8YQY - chains E and J of the 9 polymer chains in the assembly; structure by electron microscopy, 3.68 A resolution.

== Chain E ==
Name: C147L
Organism: African swine fever virus
UniProtKB: A0A2X0RTW5 (A0A2X0RTW5_ASF); residue numbers follow UniProt; this construct covers 1-147
Chain sequence (147 residues; row label = number of the first residue in the row):
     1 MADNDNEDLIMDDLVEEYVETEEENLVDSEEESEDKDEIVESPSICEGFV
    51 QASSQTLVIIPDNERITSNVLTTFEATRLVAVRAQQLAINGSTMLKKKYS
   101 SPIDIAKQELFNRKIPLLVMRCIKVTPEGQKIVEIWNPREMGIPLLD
Unresolved in the structure: 1-38

== Chain J ==
Name: M1249L
Organism: African swine fever virus
UniProtKB: A0A2X0SDX8 (A0A2X0SDX8_ASF); numbering as in UniProt (aligned over 1-1249)
Chain sequence (1249 residues; numbered 1 to 1249; the number before each row is that of its first residue):
     1 MEEVITIAQIVHRGTDILSLNNEEIEALVDEIYSTLKGSNDIKNIRLIDF
    51 LFTLKDFVNHVRAEQSKLPDLSMPIEAYIRQLLVDPDVVPIVSEKKKELR
   101 VRPSTRKEIFLINGTHLAVPAEAPIEIYGLKLRLKTFSPQCFMRMAEIGS
   151 FSPETLGYVASGANLTNFIRVFMKCVDQETWKKNGEGVVVTTKENIIQFT
   201 HQYIELYKFLRSGGHSWLINRLAEEMVHRKLDREDQGSHISNIVETEEIE
   251 PEENIKRVIFFLKELSTMYSVSPVFTSGYMPLLYDLYRAGYLEVLWNPVE
   301 QKFLQHAEQREKEQMILQQVDMKLTEVITQARQYFKIMEEKIGRVQSDAI
   351 REILTMEGKVDDPNSILQEVIKACGKQEAELITTEYLNIKKQWELQEKNA
   401 CAHLKLVKQLRSGLQYAELLKVLESIRVLYKEKNNTTNWNLCKACGFKLL
   451 CPHVDMLIQLQAAEASYDTMRTKLMKFSGINKEKENNQGLIYSYFCKICG
   501 EELAHFIQEDRTADVGIIGDLNSKLRVFIWQETMKACTFIHFGKLVDVKQ
   551 FANIAVNVCLPLVYSIENIKKEEDYDPLTQLYAVIYIYAYILNLIYSSQK
   601 NKEFLTITIHGMKADSSLNAYVTFLLEKMMQQYSGIINQLSEITDQWIAN
   651 NFREAFKKIIHQNGLQGLSVQDDTKVLLTEILLDPMYDYAATVARIDGSI
   701 PMHKPRTPKEAEYEFKTVIGRTPAELLSQKEFYDKIYTSKYRPDFTQLTR
   751 LNDIYFQEESLRVWWGGRDEEKTSTLIYLRAYELFLKYLQNAPNFNSELA
   801 EFKTYENAYGEQKALLAQQGFYNIFDPNTGRADQRTRLFEYKRLPISTLY
   851 DERGLPHKWTIYVYKAVDSSQKPAEIEVTRKDVIKKIDNHYALADLRCSV
   901 CHVLQHEVGQLNIKKVQTALKASLEFNTFYAFYESRCPKGGLHDFQDKKC
   951 VKCGLFTYIIYDHLSQPELVHDYYNNYKDQYDKEKMSIRSIQIKKDMTTP
  1001 STETQPKPPQEPWTFDYGKIIKTAKILDISPAVIEAIGAMEGRSYADIRE
  1051 GQGAPPPPTSMDDPRLMAVDSAVRIFLYNYNCLRHVSTFNKPPIHVERLV
  1101 KHLSYEEKEDLEKVLPNVVNEYHTTFKHLRVTDPASALLYSIEFLCISFL
  1151 TLYEIKEPSWVVNIVREFALTELNTIIQSEKLLSKPGAFNFMIFGEDFVC
  1201 SGEDSSMDDISAYSSPGLFGEDIIDRLDDPFSIEDVDISLDVLDNLAPQ
Unresolved in the structure: 1-73, 240-246, 518-521, 567-574, 670-671, 751-767, 992-1010, 1219-1226
Metal / ion sites: Zn2+ site 1: Cys-401, His-403, Cys-442; Zn2+ site 2: His-857, Cys-898, Cys-901; Zn2+ site 3: Cys-937, His-943, Cys-950, Cys-953

== Interface between chain E and chain J ==
Residue-residue contacts (47):
  Ile-39(E) with Phe-110(J), hydrophobic; Asn-184(J)
  Glu-41(E) with Arg-133(J), salt bridge; Lys-135(J), salt bridge
  Ser-42(E) with Asp-87(J); Glu-108(J), hydrogen bond
  Pro-43(E) with Asp-87(J)
  Ser-44(E) with Phe-137(J)
  Ile-45(E) with Thr-155(J)
  Cys-46(E) with Phe-137(J), hydrophobic; Cys-141(J), hydrophobic
  Phe-49(E) with Cys-141(J), hydrophobic; Arg-144(J); Met-145(J), hydrophobic; Ile-148(J), hydrophobic; Phe-151(J), hydrophobic
  Gln-51(E) with Arg-144(J), hydrogen bond (backbone-side chain); Ile-148(J)
  Ser-53(E) with Arg-144(J), hydrogen bond; Glu-147(J)
  Asn-63(E) with Glu-247(J)
  Asn-69(E) with Met-280(J)
  Val-70(E) with Met-280(J), hydrophobic; Tyr-284(J)
  Lys-97(E) with Glu-311(J)
  Lys-98(E) with Gln-318(J), hydrogen bond (backbone-side chain)
  Gln-108(E) with Ser-270(J)
  Phe-111(E) with Ser-270(J); Arg-288(J)
  Asn-112(E) with Ser-270(J); Val-271(J); Ser-272(J)
  Arg-113(E) with Ser-272(J), hydrogen bond (side chain-backbone); Val-274(J); Pro-281(J); Asp-285(J), salt bridge
  Arg-139(E) with Val-274(J)
  Glu-140(E) with Thr-276(J); Pro-281(J)
  Met-141(E) with Pro-281(J)
  Gly-142(E) with Pro-281(J); Tyr-284(J)
  Ile-143(E) with Tyr-284(J)
  Leu-145(E) with Arg-288(J)
  Leu-146(E) with Arg-288(J)
  Asp-147(E) with Tyr-269(J), hydrogen bond (backbone-side chain); Arg-288(J)
Interface residues without a listed pair, chain E (30 interface residues in all): Ala-52, Ser-54, Pro-144
Interface residues without a listed pair, chain J (30 interface residues in all): His-116, Tyr-158

== Summary ==
The chain E/chain J interface involves 30 residues from each chain; the contacts include 6 hydrogen bonds and
3 salt bridges. Polar pairs include Glu-41(E)/Arg-133(J), Glu-41(E)/Lys-135(J) and Arg-113(E)/Asp-285(J).
Cys-401(J), His-403(J) and Cys-442(J) coordinate Zn2+ site 1.
Here chain E is C147L and chain J is M1249L, both from African swine fever virus. Entry 8YQY (ASFV RNA
polymerase-M1249L complex complete) was determined by electron microscopy together with 8YQT, 8YQU, 8YQV,
8YQW, 8YQX and 8YQZ from the same study.
